PDB entry 1ZS4 | X-ray diffraction, 1.70 A resolution | chains U and A of the 6 polymer chains in the assembly

== Chain U ==
Molecule: DNA - 27mer
Sequence (27 nucleotides; row label = number of the first residue in the row):
     1 TACCTCGTTG CGTTTGTTTG CACGAAT

== Chain A ==
Molecule: Regulatory protein CII
Organism: Enterobacteria phage lambda
Reference sequence: P03042 (RPC2_LAMBD); residues 4-82 here = UniProt positions 4-82
Sequence (83 residues; each row starts with the number of its first residue; numbering starts at 0):
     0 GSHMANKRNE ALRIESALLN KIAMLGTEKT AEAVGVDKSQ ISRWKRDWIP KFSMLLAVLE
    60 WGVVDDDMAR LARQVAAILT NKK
Disordered / not traced: 82
Sequence notes: cloning artifact (0-3)
Curated features (UniProtKB/Swiss-Prot):
  - DNA-binding region: Thr-26 to Arg-45 (H-T-H motif)

== Interface between chain U and chain A ==
Contacting residue pairs - 13 pairs, chain U then chain A:
  DG7(U) / Gly-25(A)  phosphate contact
  DG7(U) / Thr-26(A)  hydrogen bond to the phosphate
  DG7(U) / Glu-27(A)  hydrogen bond to the phosphate
  DG7(U) / Lys-37(A)  hydrogen bond to the base
  DG7(U) / Lys-44(A)  sugar contact
  DT8(U) / Lys-37(A)  base contact
  DT8(U) / Ser-41(A)  hydrogen bond to the phosphate
  DT8(U) / Lys-44(A)  salt bridge to the phosphate
  DT9(U) / Ser-38(A)  base contact
  DT9(U) / Ser-41(A)  base contact
  DT9(U) / Arg-42(A)  base contact
  DG10(U) / Arg-42(A)  hydrogen bond to the base
  DC11(U) / Arg-42(A)  base contact
Other interface residues (no listed pair), chain U (6 interface residues in all): DC6

== Overview ==
Chain U and chain A form an interface of 6 and 8 residues respectively; the contacts include 5 hydrogen bonds
and 1 salt bridge. Polar pairs include DG7(U)/Lys-37(A), DG10(U)/Arg-42(A) and DG7(U)/Thr-26(A).
Here chain U is DNA - 27mer and chain A is Regulatory protein CII (Enterobacteria phage lambda). Entry 1ZS4
(Structure of bacteriophage lambda cII protein in complex with DNA) was determined by X-ray diffraction
together with 1ZPQ from the same study.
